Entry 7YDP (electron microscopy, 3.10 A resolution); this record covers chains C and B of the 5 polymer chains in the assembly.

[Chain C]
Name: Guanine nucleotide-binding protein G(I)/G(S)/G(O) subunit gamma-2
From: Homo sapiens
UniProtKB: P59768 (GBG2_HUMAN); residue numbers follow UniProt; this construct covers 1-71
Amino-acid sequence (71 residues; row label = number of the first residue in the row):
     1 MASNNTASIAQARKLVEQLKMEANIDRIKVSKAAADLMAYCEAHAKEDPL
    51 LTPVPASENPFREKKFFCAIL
Not modelled in the structure: 1-7, 64-71
Curated features (UniProtKB/Swiss-Prot):
  - modified residue: Ala2 (N-acetylalanine), Cys68 (Cysteine methyl ester)
  - lipidation: Cys68 (S-geranylgeranyl cysteine)

[Chain B]
Name: Guanine nucleotide-binding protein G(I)/G(S)/G(T) subunit beta-1
From: Homo sapiens
UniProtKB: P62873 (GBB1_HUMAN); residue numbers follow UniProt; this construct covers 2-340
Amino-acid sequence (345 residues; numbered -4 to 340; the number before each row is that of its first residue; numbers below 1 keep their minus sign (Met-4 is residue -4)):
    -4 MGSLLQSELDQLRQEAEQLKNQIRDARKACADATLSQITNNIDPVGRIQM
    46 RTRRTLRGHLAKIYAMHWGTDSRLLVSASQDGKLIIWDSYTTNKVHAIPL
    96 RSSWVMTCAYAPSGNYVACGGLDNICSIYNLKTREGNVRVSRELAGHTGY
   146 LSCCRFLDDNQIVTSSGDTTCALWDIETGQQTTTFTGHTGDVMSLSLAPD
   196 TRLFVSGACDASAKLWDVREGMCRQTFTGHESDINAICFFPNGNAFATGS
   246 DDATCRLFDLRADQELMTYSHDNIICGITSVSFSKSGRLLLAGYDDFNCN
   296 VWDALKADRAGVLAGHDNRVSCLGVTDDGMAVATGSWDSFLKIWN
Not modelled in the structure: -4 to 2
Sequence notes: initiating methionine (-4); expression tag (-3 to 1)
Curated features (UniProtKB/Swiss-Prot):
  - modified residue: Ser2 (N-acetylserine), His266 (Phosphohistidine)
  - natural variant: Leu30 (L30F: In MRD42; uncertain significance), Arg52 (R52G: In MRD42), Gly64 (G64V: In MRD42), Asp76 (D76E: In MRD42; D76G: In MRD42), Gly77 (G77S: In MRD42), Lys78 (K78R: In MRD42), Ile80 (I80N: In MRD42; I80T: In MRD42), His91 (H91R: In MRD42; uncertain significance), Ala92 (A92T: In MRD42), Pro94 (P94S: In MRD42), Leu95 (L95P: In MRD42), Arg96 (R96L: In MRD42), 5 further natural variant entries in UniProt

[How chain C and chain B interact]
Contacting residue pairs - 57 pairs, chain C then chain B:
  Ile9(C) - Leu7(B)
  Ala12(C) - Leu7(B)  hydrophobic
  Leu15(C) - Ala11(B)  hydrophobic
  Val16(C) - Leu7(B)
  Val16(C) - Glu10(B)
  Val16(C) - Leu14(B)
  Gln18(C) - Cys218(B)
  Leu19(C) - Ala11(B)
  Leu19(C) - Leu14(B)  hydrophobic
  Leu19(C) - Lys15(B)
  Leu19(C) - Ile18(B)  hydrophobic
  Lys20(C) - Leu14(B)
  Met21(C) - Met217(B)  hydrophobic
  Glu22(C) - Thr221(B)  hydrogen bond
  Ala23(C) - Gln17(B)
  Ala23(C) - Ile18(B)  hydrophobic
  Ile25(C) - Arg219(B)
  Arg27(C) - Ala21(B)
  Arg27(C) - Arg256(B)
  Arg27(C) - Asp258(B)  salt bridge
  Ile28(C) - Cys25(B)
  Ile28(C) - Arg256(B)  hydrogen bond (backbone-backbone)
  Ile28(C) - Ala257(B)
  Lys29(C) - Asp27(B)
  Val30(C) - Cys25(B)
  Val30(C) - Asp27(B)
  Val30(C) - Ala28(B)
  Val30(C) - Ala257(B)  hydrophobic
  Val30(C) - Leu261(B)  hydrophobic
  Ala33(C) - Asp254(B)
  Ala34(C) - Leu30(B)  hydrophobic
  Asp36(C) - Arg256(B)  salt bridge
  Leu37(C) - Phe235(B)  hydrophobic
  Met38(C) - Ile33(B)
  Met38(C) - Thr34(B)
  Met38(C) - Ile37(B)  hydrophobic
  Tyr40(C) - Pro236(B)
  Tyr40(C) - Ser281(B)
  Cys41(C) - Gly282(B)  hydrogen bond (side chain-backbone)
  Cys41(C) - Leu300(B)  hydrophobic
  His44(C) - Ser281(B)  hydrogen bond (backbone-side chain)
  Ala45(C) - Ser281(B)
  Asp48(C) - Ser281(B)  hydrogen bond (side chain-backbone)
  Pro49(C) - Asp323(B)
  Pro49(C) - Gly324(B)
  Leu50(C) - Leu284(B)
  Leu50(C) - Val327(B)  hydrophobic
  Leu50(C) - Asn340(B)
  Leu51(C) - Val40(B)  hydrophobic
  Leu51(C) - Arg283(B)
  Asn59(C) - Asn340(B)  hydrogen bond
  Pro60(C) - Tyr85(B)  hydrophobic
  Phe61(C) - Arg49(B)
  Phe61(C) - Ser84(B)
  Phe61(C) - Met325(B)  hydrophobic
  Phe61(C) - Asn340(B)
  Arg62(C) - Arg48(B)
Also at the interface, not in a pair above, chain C (37 interface residues in all): Ser8, Arg13, Ser31, Lys32, Glu47
Also at the interface, not in a pair above, chain B (53 interface residues in all): Leu4, Arg22, Ile43, Met45, Gln220, Asn237, Ala240, Gln259, Ser279, Lys280, Ala326, Ile338

[Summary]
The interface between chain C and chain B involves 37 residues on one side and 53 on the other, with 6
hydrogen bonds and 2 salt bridges. Polar contacts include Arg27(C)-Asp258(B), Asp36(C)-Arg256(B) and
Glu22(C)-Thr221(B).
Here chain C is Guanine nucleotide-binding protein G(I)/G(S)/G(O) subunit gamma-2 and chain B is Guanine
nucleotide-binding protein G(I)/G(S)/G(T) subunit beta-1, both from Homo sapiens. Entry 7YDP (Cryo-EM
structure of CD97/miniGs complex) was determined by electron microscopy (same publication as 7YDH and 7YDM).
